PDB entry 2YIZ | X-ray diffraction, 1.70 A resolution | chains A and D of the 4 polymer chains in the assembly

Chain A (and D):
Name: Dodecin
From: Mycobacterium tuberculosis
Notes: chain D of this document is another copy of the same molecule, construct and numbering; everything in this record applies to it too
UniProtKB: Q8VK10 (Q8VK10_MYCTU); residues 1-69 here correspond to UniProt positions 2-70 (UniProt number = residue number + 1)
Sequence (69 residues; row label = number of the first residue in the row):
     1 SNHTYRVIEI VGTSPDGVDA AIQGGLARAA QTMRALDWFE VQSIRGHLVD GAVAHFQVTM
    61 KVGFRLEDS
Disordered / not traced: 69

Chain A / chain D interface:
Pairs across the interface (20):
  D19(A) with D16(D); G17(D); V18(D), hydrogen bond (side chain-backbone); F56(D)
  Q23(A) with V53(D); F56(D)
  L26(A) with L48(D), hydrophobic; V53(D), hydrophobic
  A30(A) with G51(D)
  L36(A) with L48(D)
  D37(A) with H47(D), hydrogen bond (backbone-side chain); L48(D), hydrogen bond (backbone-backbone)
  W38(A) with G46(D); L48(D)
  F39(A) with R45(D); G46(D), hydrogen bond (backbone-backbone); L48(D), hydrophobic
  E40(A) with I44(D); R45(D), salt bridge
  V41(A) with I44(D), hydrogen bond (backbone-backbone)
Also at the interface, not in a pair above, chain A (14 interface residues in all): V18, I22, I44, V62

In short:
14 residues of chain A face 11 of chain D across their interface, with 5 hydrogen bonds and 1 salt bridge.
Polar pairs include E40(A)-R45(D), D19(A)-V18(D) and D37(A)-H47(D).
Both chains are Dodecin (Mycobacterium tuberculosis). Entry 2YIZ (X-ray structure of Mycobacterium
tuberculosis Dodecin) was determined by X-ray diffraction, deposited together with 2YJ0.
